9PBV - chains L and H of the 12 polymer chains in the assembly; structure by electron microscopy, 3.91 A resolution.

== Chain L ==
Protein: Syntaxin-1A
Source organism: Rattus norvegicus
UniProtKB: P32851 (STX1A_RAT); numbering as in UniProt (aligned over 1-267)
Chain sequence (267 residues; row label = number of the first residue in the row):
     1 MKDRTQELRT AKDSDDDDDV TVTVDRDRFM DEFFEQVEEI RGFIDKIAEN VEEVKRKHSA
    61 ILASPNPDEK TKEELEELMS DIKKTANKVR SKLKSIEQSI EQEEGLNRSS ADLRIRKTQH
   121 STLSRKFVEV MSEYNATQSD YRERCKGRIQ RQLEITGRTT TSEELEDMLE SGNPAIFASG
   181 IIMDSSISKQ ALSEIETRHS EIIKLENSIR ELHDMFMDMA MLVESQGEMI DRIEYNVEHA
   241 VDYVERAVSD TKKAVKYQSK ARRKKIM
Unresolved in the structure: 1-196, 260-267
Curated features (UniProtKB/Swiss-Prot):
  - site: Lys253, Ala254 (Microbial infection: Cleavage)
  - modified residue (Phosphoserine): Ser14, Ser64, Ser95, Ser188
  - cross-link (Glycyl lysine isopeptide (Lys-Gly)): Lys252 (interchain with G-Cter in SUMO), Lys253 (interchain with G-Cter in SUMO), Lys256 (interchain with G-Cter in SUMO)

== Chain H ==
Protein: Synaptosomal-associated protein 25
Source organism: Rattus norvegicus
UniProtKB: P60881 (SNP25_RAT); residues 1-206 here = UniProt positions 1-206
Chain sequence (222 residues; each row starts with the number of its first residue; numbers below 1 keep their minus sign (Met-15 is residue -15)):
   -15 MGSSHHHHHH SQDPNSMAED ADMRNELEEM QRRADQLADE SLESTRRMLQ LVEESKDAGI
    45 RTLVMLDEQG EQLERIEEGM DQINKDMKEA EKNLTDLGKF AGLAVAPANK LKSSDAYKKA
   105 WGNNQDGVVA SQPARVVDER EQMAISGGFI RRVTNDAREN EMDENLEQVS GIIGNLRHMA
   165 LDMGNEIDTQ NRQIDRIMEK ADSNKTRIDE ANQRATKMLG SG
Unresolved in the structure: -15 to -1, 83-129, 205-206
Differences from the reference sequence: expression tag (-15 to 0); conflict Ala85 (Cys in P60881), Ala88 (Cys in P60881), Ala90 (Cys in P60881), Ala92 (Cys in P60881)
Curated features (UniProtKB/Swiss-Prot):
  - region: Gly111 to Val120 (Interaction with ZDHHC13 and ZDHHC17)
  - site ((Microbial infection) Cleavage): Arg180, Ile181, Gln197, Arg198
  - modified residue: Thr138 (Phosphothreonine), Ser154 (Phosphoserine), Ser187 (Phosphoserine)
  - mutagenesis: Val113 (V113A: Inhibits interaction with ZDHHC13 and ZDHHC17), Gln116 (Q116A: Inhibits interaction with ZDHHC13 and ZDHHC17), Pro117 (P117A: Inhibits interaction with ZDHHC13 and ZDHHC17)

== Interface between chain L and chain H ==
Pairs across the interface (26; chain L residue first):
  Thr197(L) - Gly131(H)
  Thr197(L) - Gly132(H)  hydrogen bond (side chain-backbone)
  Glu201(L) - Gly132(H)
  Glu201(L) - Phe133(H)
  Leu205(L) - Ile157(H)  hydrophobic
  Ser208(L) - Ile157(H)
  Ser208(L) - Arg161(H)
  Glu211(L) - Arg161(H)  salt bridge
  Leu212(L) - Ile157(H)  hydrophobic
  Leu212(L) - Arg161(H)
  Met215(L) - Arg161(H)
  Phe216(L) - Met167(H)  hydrophobic
  Leu222(L) - Ile171(H)  hydrophobic
  Leu222(L) - Asn175(H)
  Gln226(L) - Ile171(H)
  Gln226(L) - Gln174(H)
  Gln226(L) - Asn175(H)  hydrogen bond (side chain-backbone)
  Gln226(L) - Ile178(H)
  Met229(L) - Met182(H)
  Ile230(L) - Ile178(H)  hydrophobic
  Ile233(L) - Ile181(H)  hydrophobic
  Ile233(L) - Met182(H)  hydrophobic
  Asn236(L) - Lys189(H)
  Tyr243(L) - Asp193(H)
  Val244(L) - Met71(H)  hydrophobic
  Val244(L) - Ile192(H)  hydrophobic
Other interface residues (no listed pair), chain L (20 interface residues in all): Met219, Ala240, Arg246, Ala247
Other interface residues (no listed pair), chain H (22 interface residues in all): Ser154, Leu160, Ala164, Gly168, Asp172, Asn196

== Overview ==
The interface between chain L and chain H involves 20 residues on one side and 22 on the other, with 2
hydrogen bonds and 1 salt bridge. Polar contacts include Glu211(L)-Arg161(H), Thr197(L)-Gly132(H) and
Gln226(L)-Asn175(H). Curated annotation (UniProt) lists 3 mutagenesis sites on chain H.
Chain L is Syntaxin-1A and chain H is Synaptosomal-associated protein 25, both from Rattus norvegicus; the
structure, 21bin20S complex (NSF-alphaSNAP-2:1 syntaxin-1a:SNAP-25), non-hydrolyzing, class 11, was determined
by electron microscopy (same publication as 9OJR, 9OJU, 9OJZ, 9OK3, 9OK5, 9OKC and 17 further entries).
